PDB entry 4YOW | X-ray diffraction, 2.50 A resolution | chains C and D of the 6 polymer chains in the assembly

== Chain C ==
Molecule: 3-5 exonuclease PhoExo I
Source organism: Pyrococcus horikoshii
UniProtKB: A0A060P168 (A0A060P168_PYRHR); numbering as in UniProt (aligned over 1-229)
Sequence (233 residues; numbered 1 to 233; the number before each row is that of its first residue):
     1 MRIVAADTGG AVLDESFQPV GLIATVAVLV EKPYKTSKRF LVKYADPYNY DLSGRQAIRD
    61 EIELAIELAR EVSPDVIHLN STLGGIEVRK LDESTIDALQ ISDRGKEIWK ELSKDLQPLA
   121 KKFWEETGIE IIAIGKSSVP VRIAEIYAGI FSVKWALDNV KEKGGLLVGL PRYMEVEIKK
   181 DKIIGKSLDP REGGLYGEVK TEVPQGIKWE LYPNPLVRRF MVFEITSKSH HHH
Unresolved in the structure: 228-233
Differences from the reference sequence: engineered mutation Asn80 (Asp in A0A060P168); expression tag (230-233)
Reported in the primary citation:
  - binding site for the 7-nt DNA strand: Phe17, Arg55, Arg104, Lys136, Asn214
  - mutagenesis - D7N, A11F, E61Q, D80N, E145Q: abolished catalytic activity
  - mutagenesis - K136A, R172A: decreased catalytic activity
  - mutagenesis - N214L: decreased binding to DNA
  - mutagenesis - N214L: decreased binding to RNA
  - mutagenesis - N214L: decreased catalytic activity on RNA
  - mutagenesis - N214L: decreased catalytic activity on poly-dT

== Chain D ==
Molecule: 7-nt DNA strand
Sequence (7 nucleotides; numbered 4 to 10; the number before each row is that of its first residue):
     4 CCCCCCC
Unresolved in the structure: 8-10

== How chain C and chain D interact ==
Residue-residue contacts (29; chain C residue first):
  Asp7(C) with DC6(D), phosphate contact
  Thr8(C) with DC6(D), phosphate contact
  Gly9(C) with DC7(D), phosphate contact
  Gly10(C) with DC7(D), hydrogen bond to the phosphate
  Ala11(C) with DC7(D), sugar contact
  Leu22(C) with DC6(D), sugar contact
  Arg55(C) with DC4(D), hydrogen bond to the base; DC5(D), hydrogen bond to the base
  Asn80(C) with DC5(D), sugar contact; DC6(D), hydrogen bond to the phosphate
  Ser81(C) with DC4(D), sugar contact; DC5(D), phosphate contact
  Thr82(C) with DC4(D), hydrogen bond to the phosphate; DC5(D), hydrogen bond to the phosphate
  Leu83(C) with DC4(D), sugar contact
  Ile101(C) with DC4(D), phosphate contact
  Ser102(C) with DC4(D), hydrogen bond to the phosphate
  Arg104(C) with DC4(D), base contact
  Gly105(C) with DC4(D), base contact
  Ile108(C) with DC4(D), base contact
  Trp109(C) with DC4(D), sugar contact
  Lys136(C) with DC5(D), salt bridge to the phosphate
  Glu145(C) with DC6(D), phosphate contact
  Gly169(C) with DC7(D), phosphate contact
  Leu170(C) with DC7(D), phosphate contact
  Pro171(C) with DC7(D), phosphate contact
  Asn214(C) with DC7(D), sugar contact
  Val217(C) with DC7(D), base contact
  Phe220(C) with DC7(D), sugar contact
Also at the interface, not in a pair above, chain C (27 interface residues in all): Arg172, Met221

== In short ==
The interface between chain C and chain D involves 27 residues on one side and 4 on the other; the contacts
include 7 hydrogen bonds and 1 salt bridge. Polar pairs include Arg55(C)-DC4(D), Arg55(C)-DC5(D) and
Gly10(C)-DC7(D). The paper reports a binding site for the 7-nt DNA strand at Phe17(C), Arg55(C) and Arg104(C)
among others; D7N, A11F and E61Q of chain C, among others, abolish catalytic activity; 8 substitutions were
tested in all.
Chain C is 3-5 exonuclease PhoExo I (Pyrococcus horikoshii) and chain D is a 7-nt DNA strand; the structure,
Crystal structure of a trimeric exonuclease PhoExo I from Pyrococcus horikoshii OT3 in complex with poly-dC,
was determined by X-ray diffraction together with 4YOV, 4YOX and 4YOY from the same study.
